PDB entry 7D2P | X-ray diffraction, 2.07 A resolution | chains B and C of the 6 polymer chains in the assembly

[Chain B (and C)]
Molecule: Endoribonuclease MazF
Organism: Deinococcus radiodurans
Notes: EC 3.1.27.-; chain C of this document is another copy of the same molecule, construct and numbering; everything in this record applies to it too
UniProtKB: A0A6G9BVQ8 (A0A6G9BVQ8_DEIRD); numbering as in UniProt (aligned over 1-117)
Chain sequence (117 residues; numbered 1 to 117; the number before each row is that of its first residue):
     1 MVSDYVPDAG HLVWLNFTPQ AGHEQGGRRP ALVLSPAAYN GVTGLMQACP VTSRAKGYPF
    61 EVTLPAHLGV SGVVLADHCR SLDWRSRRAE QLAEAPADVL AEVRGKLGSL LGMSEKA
Not modelled in the structure: 1-3, 115-117 (chain C: 1-3, 19-25, 115-117)

[Chain B / chain C interface]
Residue-residue contacts (49):
  Leu34(B) with Leu110(C); Leu111(C)
  Ser35(B) with Leu110(C)
  Pro36(B) with Leu110(C)
  Tyr39(B) with Tyr58(C); Phe60(C), hydrophobic; Asp77(C), hydrogen bond; Leu110(C), hydrophobic
  Thr43(B) with Tyr58(C)
  Leu45(B) with His78(C)
  Gln47(B) with Asp77(C), hydrogen bond (side chain-backbone); His78(C); Cys79(C), hydrogen bond (side chain-backbone); Leu111(C)
  Tyr58(B) with Tyr39(C); Thr43(C)
  Phe60(B) with Tyr39(C), hydrophobic
  Asp77(B) with Tyr39(C), hydrogen bond; Gln47(C), hydrogen bond (backbone-side chain); Ser81(C)
  His78(B) with Leu45(C); Ser81(C)
  Cys79(B) with Gln47(C), hydrogen bond (backbone-side chain); Arg80(C); Ser81(C), hydrogen bond (backbone-backbone)
  Arg80(B) with Cys79(C); Arg80(C)
  Ser81(B) with Asp77(C); His78(C); Cys79(C), hydrogen bond (backbone-backbone)
  Arg104(B) with Leu111(C), hydrogen bond (side chain-backbone); Gly112(C), hydrogen bond (side chain-backbone); Met113(C)
  Leu107(B) with Met113(C), hydrophobic
  Gly108(B) with Met113(C)
  Leu110(B) with Leu34(C); Ser35(C); Pro36(C); Tyr39(C), hydrophobic; Gln47(C)
  Leu111(B) with Leu34(C); Gln47(C); Arg104(C), hydrogen bond (backbone-side chain); Leu107(C), hydrophobic; Leu111(C), hydrophobic
  Gly112(B) with Arg104(C), hydrogen bond (backbone-side chain)
  Met113(B) with Arg104(C); Gly108(C); Met113(C), hydrophobic

[Overview]
The chain B/chain C interface involves 21 residues from each chain; the contacts include 12 hydrogen bonds.
Polar pairs include Tyr39(B)-Asp77(C), Gln47(B)-Asp77(C) and Gln47(B)-Cys79(C).
Chain B and chain C are both Endoribonuclease MazF (Deinococcus radiodurans); the structure, Crystal structure
of MazE-MazF (Form-II) from Deinococcus radiodurans, was determined by X-ray diffraction, deposited together
with 7D28, 7D2M, 7D2N and 7D2Q.
